8XGR - chains R and L of the 5 polymer chains in the assembly; structure by electron microscopy, 3.20 A resolution.

[Chain R]
Protein: Endothelin receptor type B
From: Homo sapiens
Amino-acid sequence (609 residues; numbered 27 to 635; the number before each row is that of its first residue):
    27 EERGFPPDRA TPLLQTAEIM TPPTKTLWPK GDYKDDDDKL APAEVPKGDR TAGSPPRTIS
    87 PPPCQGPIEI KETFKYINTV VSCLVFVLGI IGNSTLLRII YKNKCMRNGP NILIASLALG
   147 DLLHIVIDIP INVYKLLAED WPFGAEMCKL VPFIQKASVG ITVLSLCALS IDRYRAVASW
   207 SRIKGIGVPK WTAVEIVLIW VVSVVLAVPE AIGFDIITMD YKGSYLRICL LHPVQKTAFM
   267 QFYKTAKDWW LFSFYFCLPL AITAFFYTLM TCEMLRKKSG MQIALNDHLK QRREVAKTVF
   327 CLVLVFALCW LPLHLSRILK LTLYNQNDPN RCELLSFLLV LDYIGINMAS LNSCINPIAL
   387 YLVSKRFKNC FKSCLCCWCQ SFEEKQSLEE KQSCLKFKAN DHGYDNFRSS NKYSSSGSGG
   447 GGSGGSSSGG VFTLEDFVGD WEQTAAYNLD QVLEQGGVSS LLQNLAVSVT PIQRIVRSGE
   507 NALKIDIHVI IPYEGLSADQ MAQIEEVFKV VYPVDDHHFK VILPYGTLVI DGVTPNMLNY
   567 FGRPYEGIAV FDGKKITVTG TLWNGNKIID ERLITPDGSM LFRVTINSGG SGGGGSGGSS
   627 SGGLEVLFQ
Disordered / not traced: 27-85, 302-314, 404-635
Disulfides: Cys90-Cys358, Cys174-Cys255

[Chain L]
Protein: Endothelin-1
Reference sequence: P05305 (EDN1_HUMAN); residues 1-21 here correspond to UniProt positions 53-73 (UniProt number = residue number + 52)
Amino-acid sequence (21 residues; numbered 1 to 21; the number before each row is that of its first residue):
     1 CSCSSLMDKE CVYFCHLDII W
Swiss-Prot annotation at these positions:
  - site: Trp21 (Cleavage)
Disulfides: Cys1-Cys15, Cys3-Cys11

[Interface between chain R and chain L]
Pairs across the interface (62; chain R residue first):
  Ser86(R) - Met7(L)  hydrogen bond (side chain-backbone)
  Pro87(R) - Asp8(L)
  Cys90(R) - Glu10(L)
  Ile94(R) - Tyr13(L)
  Ile157(R) - Ile20(L)  hydrophobic
  Asn158(R) - Ile19(L)
  Asn158(R) - Ile20(L)  hydrogen bond (side chain-backbone)
  Lys161(R) - Cys15(L)  hydrogen bond (side chain-backbone)
  Lys161(R) - His16(L)  hydrogen bond (side chain-backbone)
  Lys161(R) - Asp18(L)  hydrogen bond (side chain-backbone)
  Glu165(R) - His16(L)  hydrogen bond (backbone-side chain)
  Glu165(R) - Leu17(L)
  Trp167(R) - Ile20(L)  hydrophobic
  Gln181(R) - Ile20(L)  hydrogen bond (side chain-backbone)
  Gln181(R) - Trp21(L)
  Lys182(R) - Trp21(L)  hydrogen bond (side chain-backbone)
  Val185(R) - Trp21(L)  hydrophobic
  Ile243(R) - Val12(L)  hydrophobic
  Met245(R) - Lys9(L)
  Met245(R) - Val12(L)  hydrophobic
  Asp246(R) - Lys9(L)  hydrogen bond (backbone-side chain)
  Tyr247(R) - Tyr13(L)  hydrophobic
  Leu252(R) - Tyr13(L)  hydrophobic
  Leu252(R) - His16(L)
  Arg253(R) - His16(L)
  Ile254(R) - Val12(L)  hydrophobic
  Ile254(R) - Cys15(L)  hydrophobic
  Ile254(R) - His16(L)
  Leu256(R) - Cys1(L)
  Leu257(R) - Cys1(L)
  Leu257(R) - Ser2(L)  hydrogen bond (backbone-side chain)
  His258(R) - Leu6(L)
  Pro259(R) - Cys3(L)
  Pro259(R) - Ser4(L)
  Pro259(R) - Ser5(L)
  Lys273(R) - Trp21(L)  hydrogen bond (side chain-backbone)
  Leu277(R) - Trp21(L)
  Leu339(R) - Trp21(L)
  Arg343(R) - Cys1(L)
  Arg343(R) - Asp18(L)  salt bridge
  Arg343(R) - Ile19(L)  hydrogen bond (side chain-backbone)
  Arg343(R) - Trp21(L)  hydrogen bond (side chain-backbone)
  Lys346(R) - Ser2(L)  hydrogen bond (side chain-backbone)
  Lys346(R) - Cys3(L)
  Lys346(R) - Cys11(L)
  Lys346(R) - Phe14(L)
  Tyr350(R) - Asp8(L)  hydrogen bond
  Tyr350(R) - Cys11(L)
  Arg357(R) - Asp8(L)  salt bridge
  Arg357(R) - Glu10(L)  salt bridge
  Cys358(R) - Glu10(L)
  Leu361(R) - Phe14(L)
  Leu364(R) - Phe14(L)  hydrophobic
  Leu365(R) - Phe14(L)  hydrophobic
  Leu365(R) - Leu17(L)
  Leu365(R) - Asp18(L)
  Asp368(R) - Phe14(L)
  Asp368(R) - Asp18(L)
  Asp368(R) - Ile19(L)
  Tyr369(R) - Leu17(L)  hydrogen bond (side chain-backbone)
  Tyr369(R) - Ile19(L)  hydrophobic
  Ile372(R) - Ile19(L)  hydrophobic
Interface residues without a listed pair, chain R (45 interface residues in all): Asp166, Val177, Pro178, Glu236, Phe240, Cys255, Trp336, Gln352

[Overview]
45 residues of chain R and 21 residues of chain L are in contact, with 16 hydrogen bonds and 3 salt bridges.
Among the polar pairs are Arg343(R)-Asp18(L), Arg357(R)-Asp8(L) and Arg357(R)-Glu10(L).
Here chain R is Endothelin receptor type B (Homo sapiens) and chain L is Endothelin-1. Entry 8XGR (ETB-eGt
complex bound to endothelin-1) was determined by electron microscopy.
